Entry 7C7M (X-ray diffraction, 1.81 A resolution); this record covers chain A.

Chain A:
Name: Staphylopine biosynthesis enzyme CntL
From: Staphylococcus aureus
Notes: engineered mutation(s): A119T
UniProtKB: A0A391FC11 (A0A391FC11_STAAU); residue numbers follow UniProt; this construct covers 2-271
Chain sequence (283 residues; numbered -11 to 271; the number before each row is that of its first residue; numbers below 1 keep their minus sign (Mse-11 is residue -11)):
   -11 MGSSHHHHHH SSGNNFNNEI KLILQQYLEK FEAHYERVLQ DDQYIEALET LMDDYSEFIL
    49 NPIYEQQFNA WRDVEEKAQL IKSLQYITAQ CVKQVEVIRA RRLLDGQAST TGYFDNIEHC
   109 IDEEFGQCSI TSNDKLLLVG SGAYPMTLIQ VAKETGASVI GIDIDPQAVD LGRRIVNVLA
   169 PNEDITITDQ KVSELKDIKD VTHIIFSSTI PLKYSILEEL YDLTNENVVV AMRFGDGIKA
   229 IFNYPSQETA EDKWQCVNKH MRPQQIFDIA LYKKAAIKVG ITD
Disordered / not traced: -11 to 4, 98-104, 264-271
Differences from the reference sequence: initiating methionine (-11); expression tag (-10 to 1)
Modified residues: Mse-11 (selenomethionine); Mse40, Mse134, Mse220, Mse249 (selenomethionine; parent Met)
Residues lining bound ligands: S-adenosylmethionine (SAM): Val80, Lys81, Glu84, Val127, Gly128, Ser129, Gly130, Ile150, Asp151, Ile152, Asp153, Ala156, Ser195, Ser196, Thr197, Ile198, Pro199, Leu200, Ile204, Arg221

Overview:
Bound to chain A: S-adenosylmethionine.
Chain A is Staphylopine biosynthesis enzyme CntL (Staphylococcus aureus); the structure, The structure of
SAM-bound CntL, an aminobutyrate transferase in staphylopine biosysnthesis, was determined by X-ray
diffraction, deposited together with 7C9K and 7C9M.
